Entry 1P3K (X-ray diffraction, 2.90 A resolution); this record covers chains J and A of the 10 polymer chains in the assembly.

Chain J:
Molecule: Palindromic 146bp Human Alpha-Satellite DNA fragment
Organism: Homo sapiens
Sequence (146 nucleotides; row label = number of the first residue in the row):
   147 ATCAATATCC ACCTGCAGAT TCTACCAAAA GTGTATTTGG AAACTGCTCC ATCAAAAGGC
   207 ATGTTCAGCG GAATTCCGCT GAACATGCCT TTTGATGGAG CAGTTTCCAA ATACACTTTT
   267 GGTAGAATCT GCAGGTGGAT ATTGAT

Chain A:
Molecule: Histone H3
Organism: Xenopus laevis
UniProt: Q7ZT64 (Q7ZT64_9ZZZZ); residues 401-535 here correspond to UniProt positions 2-136 (UniProt number = residue number - 399)
Amino-acid sequence (135 residues; numbered 401 to 535; the number before each row is that of its first residue):
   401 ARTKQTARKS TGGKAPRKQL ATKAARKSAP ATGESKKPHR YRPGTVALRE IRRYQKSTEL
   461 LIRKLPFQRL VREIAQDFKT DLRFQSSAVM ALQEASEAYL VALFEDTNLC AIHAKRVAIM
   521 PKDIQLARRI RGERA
Disordered / not traced: 401-438
Sequence notes: conflict Glu434 (Gly35 in Q7ZT64), Ser435 (Val36 in Q7ZT64), Ala502 (Gly103 in Q7ZT64), Ala518 (Thr119 in Q7ZT64)
What the authors report for this chain:
  - contacts within the chain: Arg516-Asp523 (salt bridge)
  - binding site for Palindromic 146bp Human Alpha-Satellite DNA fragment: Met520, Lys522

Interface between chain J and chain A:
Pairs across the interface (29; chain J residue first):
  DA151(J) with His439(A), phosphate contact
  DT152(J) with Tyr441(A), phosphate contact
  DA153(J) with Tyr441(A), sugar contact; Arg449(A), phosphate contact
  DT154(J) with Arg449(A), phosphate contact
  DA218(J) with Lys515(A), salt bridge to the phosphate
  DA228(J) with Pro443(A), phosphate contact; Gly444(A), hydrogen bond to the phosphate
  DA229(J) with Arg440(A), hydrogen bond to the base; Tyr441(A), hydrogen bond to the phosphate; Arg442(A), sugar contact; Pro443(A), sugar contact; Gly444(A), hydrogen bond to the phosphate; Thr445(A), phosphate contact; Val446(A), hydrogen bond to the phosphate; Ala447(A), hydrogen bond to the phosphate; Glu450(A), phosphate contact
  DC230(J) with Arg440(A), hydrogen bond to the sugar; Tyr441(A), hydrogen bond to the phosphate; Val446(A), phosphate contact
  DT237(J) with Arg463(A), sugar contact; Leu465(A), phosphate contact; Pro466(A), phosphate contact; Arg469(A), salt bridge to the phosphate
  DT238(J) with Arg463(A), phosphate contact; Lys464(A), hydrogen bond to the phosphate; Leu465(A), hydrogen bond to the phosphate
  DA245(J) with Arg483(A), phosphate contact
  DG246(J) with Arg483(A), phosphate contact
Other interface residues (no listed pair), chain J (13 interface residues in all): DT236
Other interface residues (no listed pair), chain A (19 interface residues in all): Asp481

In short:
The interface between chain J and chain A involves 13 residues on one side and 19 on the other; the contacts
include 10 hydrogen bonds and 2 salt bridges. Polar pairs include DA229(J)-Arg440(A), DC230(J)-Arg440(A) and
DA228(J)-Gly444(A). The paper reports a binding site for Palindromic 146bp Human Alpha-Satellite DNA fragment
at Met520(A) and Lys522(A); contacts within the chain involving Arg516(A) and Asp523(A).
Here chain J is Palindromic 146bp Human Alpha-Satellite DNA fragment (Homo sapiens) and chain A is Histone H3
(Xenopus laevis). Entry 1P3K (Crystallographic Studies of Nucleosome Core Particles containing Histone 'Sin'
Mutants) was determined by X-ray diffraction (same publication as 1P34, 1P3A, 1P3B, 1P3F, 1P3G, 1P3I and 4
further entries).
